1JYO - chains C and F of the 6 polymer chains in the assembly; structure by X-ray diffraction, 1.90 A resolution.

[Chain C]
Name: SicP
Organism: Salmonella typhimurium
UniProtKB: O85300 (SICP_SALTY); residues 16-130 here correspond to UniProt positions 2-116 (UniProt number = residue number - 14)
Sequence (130 residues; numbered 1 to 130; the number before each row is that of its first residue):
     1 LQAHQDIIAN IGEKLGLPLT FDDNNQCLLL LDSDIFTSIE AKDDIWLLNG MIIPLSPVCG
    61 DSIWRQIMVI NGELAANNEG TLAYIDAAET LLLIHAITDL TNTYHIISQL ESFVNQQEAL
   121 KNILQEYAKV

[Chain F]
Name: protein tyrosine phosphatase SptP
Organism: Salmonella typhimurium
UniProtKB: P74873 (SPTP_SALTY); residues 35-139 here = UniProt positions 35-139
Sequence (105 residues; each row starts with the number of its first residue):
    35 TDKAYVAPEK FSSKVLTWLG KMPLFKNTEV VQKHTENIRV QDQKILQTFL HALTEKYGET
    95 AVNDALLMSR INMNKPLTQR LAVQITECVK AADEGFINLI KSKDN
Disordered / not traced: 35

[How chain C and chain F interact]
Pairs across the interface (63; chain C residue first):
  Leu15(C) - Ala41(F)
  Leu15(C) - Phe45(F)  hydrophobic
  Gly16(C) - Tyr39(F)
  Gly16(C) - Ala41(F)
  Gly16(C) - Pro42(F)
  Leu17(C) - Tyr39(F)  hydrophobic
  Leu17(C) - Ala41(F)  hydrophobic
  Leu17(C) - Leu50(F)  hydrophobic
  Pro18(C) - Tyr39(F)
  Pro18(C) - Trp52(F)
  Thr20(C) - Trp52(F)
  Phe21(C) - Lys55(F)
  Asp22(C) - Lys55(F)
  Asp22(C) - Met56(F)  hydrogen bond (side chain-backbone)
  Asn24(C) - Met56(F)  hydrogen bond (side chain-backbone)
  Asn24(C) - Pro57(F)  hydrogen bond (side chain-backbone)
  Asn24(C) - Leu58(F)
  Asn24(C) - Phe59(F)  hydrogen bond (side chain-backbone)
  Cys27(C) - Trp52(F)
  Leu28(C) - Trp52(F)
  Leu28(C) - Leu53(F)  hydrogen bond (backbone-backbone)
  Leu28(C) - Met56(F)  hydrophobic
  Leu28(C) - Phe83(F)  hydrophobic
  Leu29(C) - Thr51(F)
  Leu30(C) - Val49(F)
  Leu30(C) - Leu50(F)
  Leu30(C) - Thr51(F)  hydrogen bond (backbone-backbone)
  Leu31(C) - Lys48(F)
  Leu31(C) - Val49(F)
  Asp32(C) - Lys48(F)
  Asp32(C) - Val49(F)  hydrogen bond (backbone-backbone)
  Ser33(C) - Gln75(F)
  Ile35(C) - Lys48(F)
  Phe36(C) - Ile79(F)  hydrophobic
  Phe36(C) - Leu80(F)  hydrophobic
  Phe36(C) - Phe83(F)  hydrophobic
  Ser38(C) - Phe83(F)
  Glu40(C) - Lys90(F)  salt bridge
  Glu40(C) - Tyr91(F)  hydrogen bond
  Lys42(C) - Tyr91(F)
  Leu47(C) - Tyr91(F)
  Asn49(C) - Phe83(F)
  Asn49(C) - Leu87(F)
  Asn49(C) - Lys90(F)  hydrogen bond
  Met51(C) - Ile79(F)
  Met51(C) - Phe83(F)  hydrophobic
  Ile85(C) - Ala86(F)
  Ile85(C) - Glu89(F)
  Asp86(C) - Glu89(F)
  Ala87(C) - Glu89(F)  hydrogen bond (backbone-side chain)
  Ala88(C) - Thr82(F)
  Ala88(C) - Ala86(F)  hydrophobic
  Ala88(C) - Glu89(F)  hydrogen bond (backbone-side chain)
  Thr90(C) - Thr82(F)
  Thr90(C) - Ala86(F)
  Leu92(C) - Phe83(F)  hydrophobic
  Leu110(C) - Phe45(F)  hydrophobic
  Glu111(C) - Phe45(F)
  Glu111(C) - Ser46(F)
  Val114(C) - Ser46(F)
  Asn115(C) - Ser46(F)
  Asn115(C) - Lys48(F)  hydrogen bond
  Glu118(C) - Lys48(F)  salt bridge
Interface residues without a listed pair, chain C (43 interface residues in all): Leu19, Asp23, Gln26, Thr37, Gly50, Pro54, Ile94, Ile107, Val130
Interface residues without a listed pair, chain F (31 interface residues in all): Val74, Asp76, Lys78, Leu84, His85

[Summary]
The interface between chain C and chain F involves 43 residues on one side and 31 on the other, with 12
hydrogen bonds and 2 salt bridges. Polar pairs include Glu40(C)-Lys90(F), Glu118(C)-Lys48(F) and
Asp22(C)-Met56(F).
Here chain C is SicP and chain F is protein tyrosine phosphatase SptP, both from Salmonella typhimurium. Entry
1JYO (Structure of the Salmonella Virulence Effector SptP in Complex with its Secretion Chaperone SicP) was
determined by X-ray diffraction.
